PDB entry 8TXP | X-ray diffraction, 2.75 A resolution | chains A and H of the 4 polymer chains in the assembly

Chain A:
Protein: Hemagglutinin
Organism: Influenza A virus
Notes: fragment: HA1 subdomain
UniProtKB: C3W5S1 (C3W5S1_I09A0); the construct lacks a stretch of the UniProt sequence, so the offset changes along the chain: 11-55 = UniProt 18-62; 56-83 = UniProt 64-91; 84-90 = UniProt 93-99; 91-116 = UniProt 101-126; 3 more segments
Sequence (331 residues; row label = number of the first residue in the row; a row labelled like 116A-116C holds insertion residues (116A, then the next letters in order)):
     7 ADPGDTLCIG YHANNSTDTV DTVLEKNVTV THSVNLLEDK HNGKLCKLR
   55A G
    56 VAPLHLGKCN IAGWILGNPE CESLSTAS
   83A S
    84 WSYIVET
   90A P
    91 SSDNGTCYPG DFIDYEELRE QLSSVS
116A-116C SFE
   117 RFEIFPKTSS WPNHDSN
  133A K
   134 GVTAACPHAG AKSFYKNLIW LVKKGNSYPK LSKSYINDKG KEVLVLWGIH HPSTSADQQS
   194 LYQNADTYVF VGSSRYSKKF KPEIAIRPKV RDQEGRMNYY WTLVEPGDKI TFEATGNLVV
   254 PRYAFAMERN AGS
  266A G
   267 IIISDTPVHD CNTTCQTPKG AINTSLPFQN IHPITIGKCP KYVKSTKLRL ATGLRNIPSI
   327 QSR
Disordered / not traced: 7-8, 327-329
Sequence notes: expression tag (7-10)
Cystine bridges: Cys52-Cys277, Cys64-Cys76, Cys97-Cys139, Cys281-Cys305
Glycans and other covalent adducts: N-acetylglucosamine (NAG) linked to Asn21, Asn33, Asn94, Asn278, Asn289

Chain H:
Protein: GC_w13_A, Fab heavy chain
Organism: Homo sapiens
Notes: antibody fragment or engineered binder
Sequence (225 residues; numbered 0 to 224; the number before each row is that of its first residue; numbering starts at 0):
     0 QVQLVQSGAE VKKPGSSVKV SCEASGVTFS SYAVSWVRQA PGQGLEWMGG IIPIVGTANY
    60 AQKFQGRVTI TADGLTSTVY MELSRLRSED TAVYFCAREA TWKGSSIGVL GIWGQGTMVT
   120 VSASTKGPSV FPLAPSSKST SGGTAALGCL VKDYFPEPVT VSWNSGALTS GVHTFPAVLQ
   180 SSGLYSLSSV VTVPSSSLGT QTYICNVNHK PSNTKVDKRV EPKSC
Disordered / not traced: 0
Cystine bridges: Cys21-Cys95, Cys148-Cys204

Chain A / chain H interface:
Residue-residue contacts - 16 pairs, chain A then chain H:
  His38(A) - Ile53(H)
  His38(A) - Val54(H)
  Val40(A) - Pro52(H)
  Asn41(A) - Leu74(H)
  Leu42(A) - Leu74(H)  hydrophobic
  Thr290(A) - Phe28(H)
  Thr290(A) - Thr75(H)
  Ser291(A) - Phe28(H)
  Ser291(A) - Asp72(H)
  Ser291(A) - Gly73(H)
  Ser291(A) - Leu74(H)  hydrogen bond (backbone-backbone)
  Ser291(A) - Thr75(H)
  Leu292(A) - Phe28(H)
  Leu292(A) - Leu74(H)  hydrophobic
  Pro293(A) - Phe28(H)  hydrophobic
  Thr318(A) - Ile53(H)  hydrogen bond (side chain-backbone)
Interface residues without a listed pair, chain A (11 interface residues in all): Ser39, Lys304
Interface residues without a listed pair, chain H (9 interface residues in all): Thr27

Summary:
11 residues of chain A face 9 of chain H across their interface, with 2 hydrogen bonds. Polar contacts include
Thr318(A)-Ile53(H) and Ser291(A)-Leu74(H). N-acetylglucosamine is covalently linked to Asn21(A), Asn33(A),
Asn94(A), Asn278(A) and Asn289(A).
Chain A is Hemagglutinin (Influenza A virus) and chain H is GC_w13_A, Fab heavy chain (Homo sapiens); the
structure, Crystal structure of 05.GC.w13.01 Fab in complex with H1 HA from A/California/04/2009(H1N1), was
determined by X-ray diffraction (same publication as 8TXM, 8TXT, 8TY7 and 8U44).
